PDB entry 4GH1 | X-ray diffraction, 1.45 A resolution | chain A

[Chain A]
Name: Queuine tRNA-ribosyltransferase
Source organism: Zymomonas mobilis subsp. mobilis
Notes: EC 2.4.2.29
Reference sequence: P28720 (TGT_ZYMMO); residues 1-386 here = UniProt positions 1-386
Amino-acid sequence (386 residues; numbered 1 to 386; the number before each row is that of its first residue):
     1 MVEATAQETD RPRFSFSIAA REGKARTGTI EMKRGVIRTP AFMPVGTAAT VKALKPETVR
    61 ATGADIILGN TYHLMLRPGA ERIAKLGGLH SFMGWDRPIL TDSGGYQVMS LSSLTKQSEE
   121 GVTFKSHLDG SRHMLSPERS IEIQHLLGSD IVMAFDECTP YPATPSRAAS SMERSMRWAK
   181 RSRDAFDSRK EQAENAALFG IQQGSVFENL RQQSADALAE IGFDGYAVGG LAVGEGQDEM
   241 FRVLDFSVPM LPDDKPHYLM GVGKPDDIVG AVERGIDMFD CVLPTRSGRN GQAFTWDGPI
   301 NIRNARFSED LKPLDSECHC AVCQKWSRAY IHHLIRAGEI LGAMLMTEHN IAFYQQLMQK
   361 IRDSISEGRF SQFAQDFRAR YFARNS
Not modelled in the structure: 1-10, 110-115, 125-133, 383-386
Sequence notes: engineered mutation Lys-312 (Thr in P28720)
UniProt features mapped onto this chain:
  - region (RNA binding): Gly-261 to Asp-267, Thr-285 to Arg-289
  - active site: Asp-102 (Proton acceptor), Asp-280 (Nucleophile)
  - binding site (substrate): Asp-102 to Tyr-106, Asp-156, Gln-203, Gly-230
  - binding site (Zn(2+)): Cys-318, Cys-320, Cys-323, His-349
  - mutagenesis: Ser-103 (S103A: Strongly reduces activity), Asp-156 (D156A: Abolishes catalytic activity), Asp-280 (D280N: Abolishes catalytic activity)
Metal / ion sites: Zn2+: Cys-318, Cys-320, Cys-323, His-349
Small-molecule neighbours: 0WX (4-{2-[(cyclohexylmethyl)amino]ethyl}-2-{[2-(morpholin-4-yl)ethyl]amino}-3,7-dihydro-8H-imidazo[4,5-g]quinazolin-8-one): Val-45, Leu-68, Asn-70, Asp-102, Tyr-106, Gln-107, Asp-156, Cys-158, Ile-201, Gln-203, Gly-229, Gly-230, Leu-231, Ala-232, Val-233, Met-260, Gly-261, Asp-280, Val-282

[Overview]
Bound to chain A: compound 0WX. The Zn2+ site is built by Cys-318, Cys-320, Cys-323 and His-349. UniProt lists
active-site residues Asp-102 and Asp-280, 8 substrate-binding residues, 4 Zn2+-binding residues and 3
mutagenesis sites.
Chain A is Queuine tRNA-ribosyltransferase (Zymomonas mobilis subsp. mobilis); the structure, tRNA Guanine
Transglycosylase in complex with morpholine substituted lin-benzohypoxanthine inhibitor, was determined by
X-ray diffraction, deposited together with 4GG9, 4GH3, 4GI4, 4GIY and 4GKT.
